7U5E - chains 1 and G of the 13 polymer chains in the assembly; structure by electron microscopy, 4.03 A resolution (low resolution: residue-level contacts below are approximate; hydrogen-bond / salt-bridge calls are withheld).

== Chain 1 ==
Molecule: crRNA
From: Aeromonas salmonicida
Sequence (60 nucleotides; numbered 1 to 60; the number before each row is that of its first residue):
     1 CCAAGAAAAG GACUGGAAGA AAUCAUCCAA GUUGGGGACU AUUUUCUGCC GUAUAGGCAG

== Chain G ==
Molecule: Cas7
From: Aeromonas salmonicida
Chain sequence (347 residues; each row starts with the number of its first residue):
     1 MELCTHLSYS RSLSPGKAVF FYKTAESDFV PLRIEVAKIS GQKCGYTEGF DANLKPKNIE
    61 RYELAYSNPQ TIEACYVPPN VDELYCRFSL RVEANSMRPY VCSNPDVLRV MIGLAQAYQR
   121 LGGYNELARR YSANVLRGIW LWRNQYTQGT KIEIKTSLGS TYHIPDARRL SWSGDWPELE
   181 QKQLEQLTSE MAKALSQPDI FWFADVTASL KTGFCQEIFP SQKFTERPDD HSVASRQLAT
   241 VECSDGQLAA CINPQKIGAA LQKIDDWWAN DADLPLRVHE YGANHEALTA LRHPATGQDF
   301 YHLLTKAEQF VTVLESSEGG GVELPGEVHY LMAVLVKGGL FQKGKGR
Unresolved in the structure: 1-2, 40-68, 227-234, 318-322, 345-347

== Interface between chain 1 and chain G ==
Residue-residue contacts (22; chain 1 residue first):
  G35(1) / Tyr-9(G)
  G35(1) / Ser-10(G)
  G35(1) / Tyr-100(G)
  G35(1) / Leu-340(G)
  G35(1) / Gln-342(G)
  G36(1) / Ser-10(G)
  G36(1) / Arg-11(G)
  G36(1) / Gly-338(G)
  G36(1) / Gly-339(G)
  G37(1) / Arg-11(G)
  G37(1) / Arg-277(G)
  A38(1) / Trp-142(G)
  A38(1) / Ala-259(G)
  A38(1) / Arg-277(G)
  C39(1) / Gln-222(G)
  C39(1) / Phe-224(G)
  C39(1) / Gln-255(G)
  U40(1) / Gln-222(G)
  U40(1) / Lys-256(G)
  A41(1) / Arg-143(G)
  U54(1) / Tyr-76(G)
  U54(1) / Pro-79(G)
Other interface residues (no listed pair), chain 1 (9 interface residues in all): G34
Other interface residues (no listed pair), chain G (24 interface residues in all): Ser-8, Lys-223, Thr-225, Asn-253, His-285, Lys-337

== In short ==
9 residues of chain 1 and 24 residues of chain G are in contact.
Chain 1 is crRNA and chain G is Cas7, both from Aeromonas salmonicida; the structure, I-F3b Cascade-TniQ
partial R-loop complex, was determined by electron microscopy (same publication as 7U5D).
